6KRC - chain A; structure by X-ray diffraction, 1.39 A resolution.

[Chain A]
Name: Myoglobin
Source organism: Physeter macrocephalus
UniProt: P02185 (MYG_PHYMC); residues 1-153 here correspond to UniProt positions 2-154 (UniProt number = residue number + 1)
Chain sequence (153 residues; row label = number of the first residue in the row):
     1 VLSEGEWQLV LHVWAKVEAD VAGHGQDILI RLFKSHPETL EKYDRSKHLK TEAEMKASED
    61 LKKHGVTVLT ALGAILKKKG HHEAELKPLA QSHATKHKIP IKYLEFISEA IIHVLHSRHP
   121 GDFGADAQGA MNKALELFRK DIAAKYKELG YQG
Sequence notes: engineered mutation Y43 (Phe44 in P02185), S46 (Phe47 in P02185)
Bound ions: heme Fe near H93 (its only coordinating residue here)
Small-molecule neighbours: heme (HEM): L32, T39, K42, Y43, H64, T67, V68, A71, L72, L89, S92, H93, H97, I99, Y103, L104, I107, F138
Swiss-Prot annotation at these positions:
  - binding site (nitrite): H64
  - binding site (O2): H64
  - binding site (heme b): H93
  - modified residue: S3 (Phosphoserine), T67 (Phosphothreonine)

[Overview]
Chain A binds heme. UniProt lists nitrite-binding residue H64, O2-binding residue H64 and heme b-binding
residue H93.
Chain A is Myoglobin (Physeter macrocephalus); the structure, An X-ray structure of ferric F43Y/F46S sperm
whale myoglobin, was determined by X-ray diffraction (same publication as 6KRF).
